Entry 9FAH (X-ray diffraction, 1.65 A resolution); this record covers chains A and C of the 3 polymer chains in the assembly.

Chain A (and C):
Name: Fiber
Organism: Human adenovirus D37
Notes: chain C of this document is another copy of the same molecule, construct and numbering; everything in this record applies to it too
UniProt: Q64823 (Q64823_9ADEN); residue numbers follow UniProt; this construct covers 1-365
Amino-acid sequence (365 residues; row label = number of the first residue in the row):
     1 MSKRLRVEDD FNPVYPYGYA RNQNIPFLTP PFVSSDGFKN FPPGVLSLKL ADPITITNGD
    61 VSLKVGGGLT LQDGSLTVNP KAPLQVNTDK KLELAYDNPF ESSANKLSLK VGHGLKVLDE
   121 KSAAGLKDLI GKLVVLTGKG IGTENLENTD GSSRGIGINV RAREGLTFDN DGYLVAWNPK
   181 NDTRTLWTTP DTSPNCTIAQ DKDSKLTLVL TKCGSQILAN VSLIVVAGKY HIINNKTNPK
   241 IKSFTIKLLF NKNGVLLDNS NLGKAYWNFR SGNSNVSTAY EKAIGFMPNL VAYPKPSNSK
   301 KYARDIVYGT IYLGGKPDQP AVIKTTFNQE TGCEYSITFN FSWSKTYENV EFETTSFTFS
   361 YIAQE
Disordered / not traced: 1-180 (chain C: 1-179)
Construct notes: conflict Asn181 (Tyr in Q64823)
Ion coordination: Zn2+ site 1: Lys212, Glu365 (together with acetate ion); Zn2+ site 2: His231 (shared with 1 residue of chain B); Zn2+ site 3: Asp258 (shared with His231(C), Glu351(C) of chain C); Zn2+ site 4: Glu351 (together with acetate ion) (shared with 1 residue of chain B)
Residues lining bound ligands:
  - 4-O (ANA; methyl 4-O-acetyl-5-acetamido-3,5-dideoxy-D-glycero-alpha-D-galacto-non-2-ulopyranosidonic acid), molecule 1: Tyr308, Thr310, Val322, Ser344
  - 4-O (ANA), molecule 2: Thr310, Tyr312, Pro317, Asp318, Pro320, Lys345
Reported in the primary citation:
  - self-association interface (contacts with another copy of this molecule): Tyr308 to Thr310
  - binding site for 4-O: Thr310, Tyr312, Pro320

How chain A and chain C interact:
Pairs across the interface - 43 pairs, chain A then chain C:
  Cys213(A) - Thr211(C)
  Cys213(A) - Cys213(C)  hydrophobic
  Ser215(A) - Asp182(C)
  Ser215(A) - Thr185(C)  hydrogen bond
  Ser215(A) - Val209(C)
  Ser215(A) - Thr211(C)  hydrogen bond
  Ser215(A) - Arg270(C)
  Gln216(A) - Val209(C)  hydrogen bond (side chain-backbone)
  Gln216(A) - Thr211(C)  hydrogen bond
  Gln216(A) - Leu218(C)  hydrogen bond (side chain-backbone)
  Gln216(A) - Asn220(C)
  Asn289(A) - Pro190(C)
  Asn289(A) - Asn273(C)  hydrogen bond
  Val291(A) - Pro190(C)
  Val291(A) - Asp191(C)
  Val291(A) - Asn273(C)
  Ala292(A) - Pro190(C)
  Lys300(A) - Glu353(C)  salt bridge
  Tyr302(A) - Thr192(C)
  Tyr302(A) - Ile224(C)  hydrophobic
  Tyr302(A) - Glu353(C)
  Ala303(A) - Gly314(C)
  Ala303(A) - Gly315(C)
  Ala303(A) - Glu353(C)
  Ala303(A) - Thr354(C)
  Ala303(A) - Thr355(C)
  Arg304(A) - Pro190(C)  hydrogen bond (side chain-backbone)
  Arg304(A) - Asp191(C)  hydrogen bond (side chain-backbone)
  Arg304(A) - Thr192(C)
  Arg304(A) - Thr207(C)  hydrogen bond
  Arg304(A) - Ser222(C)
  Arg304(A) - Thr354(C)  hydrogen bond (backbone-backbone)
  Arg304(A) - Ser356(C)  hydrogen bond (backbone-side chain)
  Ile306(A) - Thr355(C)
  Ile306(A) - Ser356(C)  hydrogen bond (backbone-backbone)
  Val307(A) - Ser356(C)
  Tyr308(A) - Tyr312(C)  hydrophobic
  Tyr308(A) - Gly315(C)  hydrogen bond (side chain-backbone)
  Tyr308(A) - Pro317(C)
  Ser360(A) - Asn220(C)  hydrogen bond
  Ser360(A) - Thr358(C)  hydrogen bond
  Ile362(A) - Val209(C)  hydrophobic
  Glu365(A) - Arg270(C)  hydrogen bond (backbone-side chain)
Other interface residues (no listed pair), chain A (22 interface residues in all): Leu218, Tyr293, Lys301, Lys324, Phe359, Gln364
Other interface residues (no listed pair), chain C (29 interface residues in all): Trp187, Leu210, Ala219, Lys316, Glu351

Overview:
22 residues of chain A and 29 residues of chain C are in contact; the contacts include 16 hydrogen bonds and 1
salt bridge. Among the polar pairs are Lys300(A)-Glu353(C), Ser215(A)-Thr185(C) and Ser215(A)-Thr211(C).
Ligands of chain A: 4-O. The paper reports a binding site for 4-O at Thr310(A), Tyr312(A) and Pro320(A); a
self-association interface involving Tyr308(A).
Both chains are Fiber (Human adenovirus D37). Entry 9FAH (Human adenovirus type 37 fiber knob in complex with
4-O,5-N-diacetylneuraminic acid) was determined by X-ray diffraction, deposited together with 9FAE, 9FAF and
9FAG.
